PDB entry 8OQW | X-ray diffraction, 2.05 A resolution | chains A and B

Chain A (and B):
Molecule: ATPase
Source organism: Tannerella forsythia
Notes: chain B of this document is another copy of the same molecule, construct and numbering; everything in this record applies to it too
UniProtKB: G8UQH9 (G8UQH9_TANFA); residues 2-284 here correspond to UniProt positions 1-283 (UniProt number = residue number - 1)
Amino-acid sequence (283 residues; each row starts with the number of its first residue):
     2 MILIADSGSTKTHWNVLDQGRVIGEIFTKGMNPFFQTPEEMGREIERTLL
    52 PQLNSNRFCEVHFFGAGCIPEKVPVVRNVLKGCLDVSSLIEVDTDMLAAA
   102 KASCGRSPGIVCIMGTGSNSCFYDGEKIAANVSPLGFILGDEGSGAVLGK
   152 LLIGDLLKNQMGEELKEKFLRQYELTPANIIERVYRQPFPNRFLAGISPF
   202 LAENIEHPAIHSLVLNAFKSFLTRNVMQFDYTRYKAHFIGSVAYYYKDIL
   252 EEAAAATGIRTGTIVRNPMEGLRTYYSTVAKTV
Not modelled in the structure: 280-284 (chain B: fully traced)
Differences from the reference sequence: conflict Gln-20 (Arg19 in G8UQH9), Arg-22 (Gln21 in G8UQH9), Ile-24 (Val23 in G8UQH9), Val-76 (Ile75 in G8UQH9), Ala-130 (Thr129 in G8UQH9), Lys-282 (Glu281 in G8UQH9)
What the authors report for this chain:
  - self-association interface (contacts with another copy of this molecule): Phe-35, Phe-36

Interface between chain A and chain B:
Contacting residue pairs (55):
  Phe-36(A) with Arg-187(B)
  Ser-134(A) with Lys-159(B), hydrogen bond (backbone-side chain)
  Pro-135(A) with Lys-159(B), hydrogen bond (backbone-side chain)
  Leu-136(A) with Gly-155(B); Leu-158(B), hydrophobic; Lys-159(B); Ile-182(B); Tyr-186(B), hydrogen bond (backbone-side chain)
  Gly-137(A) with Tyr-186(B), hydrogen bond (backbone-side chain)
  Phe-138(A) with Ile-139(B), hydrophobic; Tyr-186(B), hydrogen bond (backbone-side chain)
  Ile-139(A) with Ile-139(B), hydrophobic; Lys-151(B); Tyr-186(B), hydrogen bond (backbone-side chain)
  Leu-140(A) with Lys-151(B); Ile-154(B), hydrophobic; Gly-155(B); Tyr-186(B), hydrogen bond (backbone-side chain)
  Asp-142(A) with Lys-159(B)
  Glu-143(A) with Lys-159(B), salt bridge
  Lys-151(A) with Ile-139(B); Leu-140(B)
  Ile-154(A) with Leu-140(B), hydrophobic
  Gly-155(A) with Leu-136(B); Leu-140(B); Arg-225(B), hydrogen bond (backbone-side chain)
  Asp-156(A) with Arg-225(B), salt bridge
  Leu-158(A) with Leu-136(B), hydrophobic
  Lys-159(A) with Val-133(B); Ser-134(B); Pro-135(B), hydrogen bond (side chain-backbone); Leu-136(B); Gly-141(B); Asp-142(B); Glu-143(B), salt bridge; Arg-225(B); Asn-226(B); Gln-229(B), hydrogen bond (backbone-side chain)
  Asn-160(A) with Gln-229(B), hydrogen bond
  Gln-161(A) with Arg-225(B), hydrogen bond (side chain-backbone); Gln-229(B)
  Ile-182(A) with Leu-136(B); Leu-140(B), hydrophobic
  Tyr-186(A) with Leu-136(B), hydrogen bond (side chain-backbone); Gly-137(B), hydrogen bond (side chain-backbone); Phe-138(B), hydrogen bond (side chain-backbone); Ile-139(B), hydrogen bond (side chain-backbone); Leu-140(B), hydrogen bond (side chain-backbone)
  Arg-225(A) with Gly-155(B); Asp-156(B), salt bridge; Gln-161(B)
  Asn-226(A) with Lys-159(B), hydrogen bond
  Gln-229(A) with Lys-159(B), hydrogen bond (side chain-backbone); Asn-160(B), hydrogen bond; Gln-161(B)
Other interface residues (no listed pair), chain A (29 interface residues in all): Phe-35, Val-133, Gly-141, Ile-181, Val-185, Arg-187
Other interface residues (no listed pair), chain B (29 interface residues in all): Phe-36, Ile-181, Val-185, Thr-224

Overview:
Chain A and chain B each contribute 29 residues to their interface; the contacts include 20 hydrogen bonds and
4 salt bridges. Polar contacts include Glu-143(A)/Lys-159(B), Asp-156(A)/Arg-225(B) and Ser-134(A)/Lys-159(B).
From the paper: a self-association interface involving Phe-35(A) and Phe-36(A).
Chain A and chain B are both ATPase (Tannerella forsythia); the structure, Crystal structure of Tannerella
forsythia MurNAc kinase MurK, was determined by X-ray diffraction, deposited together with 8OQK, 8OQX and
8OW7.
